Entry 7Z4A (electron microscopy, 4.60 A resolution (low resolution: residue-level contacts below are approximate; hydrogen-bond / salt-bridge calls are withheld)); this record covers chains A and N of the 25 polymer chains in the assembly.

== Chain A (and N) ==
Protein: Adaptor protein
Source organism: Escherichia phage vB_EcoP_SU10
Notes: chain N of this document is another copy of the same molecule, construct and numbering; everything in this record applies to it too
UniProtKB: A0A0B4N231 (A0A0B4N231_9CAUD); residues 1-250 here = UniProt positions 1-250
Chain sequence (250 residues; numbered 1 to 250; the number before each row is that of its first residue):
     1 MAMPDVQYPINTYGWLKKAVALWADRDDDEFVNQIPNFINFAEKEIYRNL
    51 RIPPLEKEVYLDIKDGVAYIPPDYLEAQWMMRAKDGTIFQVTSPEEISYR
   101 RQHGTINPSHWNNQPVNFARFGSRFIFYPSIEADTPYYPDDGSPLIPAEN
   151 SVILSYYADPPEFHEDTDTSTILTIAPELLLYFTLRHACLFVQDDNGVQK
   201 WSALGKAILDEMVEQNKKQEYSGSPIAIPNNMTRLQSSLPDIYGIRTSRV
Disordered / not traced: 1-2, 105-112, 238-250 (chain N: 1-2, 105-112, 239-250)

== Interface between chain A and chain N ==
Pairs across the interface (66; chain A residue first):
  Asp5(A) - Asn33(N)
  Val6(A) - Gln34(N)
  Gln7(A) - Asn37(N)
  Tyr8(A) - Pro36(N)
  Tyr8(A) - Asn37(N)
  Tyr8(A) - Asn40(N)
  Tyr8(A) - Glu162(N)
  Tyr8(A) - Phe163(N)
  Ile10(A) - Asn37(N)
  Leu22(A) - Glu30(N)
  Leu22(A) - Gln34(N)
  Leu22(A) - Phe191(N)
  Trp23(A) - Phe38(N)
  Trp23(A) - Phe41(N)
  Trp23(A) - Phe191(N)
  Asp25(A) - Glu30(N)
  Trp79(A) - Phe121(N)
  Trp79(A) - Gly122(N)
  Met81(A) - Phe121(N)
  Asp85(A) - Arg101(N)
  Gly86(A) - Ser98(N)
  Gly86(A) - Arg101(N)
  Thr87(A) - Ser98(N)
  Ile88(A) - Pro94(N)
  Ile88(A) - Glu95(N)
  Ile88(A) - Ser98(N)
  Thr174(A) - Lys44(N)
  Ile175(A) - Lys44(N)
  Ile175(A) - Arg48(N)
  Ala176(A) - Arg48(N)
  Pro177(A) - Phe41(N)
  Pro177(A) - Lys44(N)
  Glu178(A) - Phe41(N)
  Glu178(A) - Lys44(N)
  Glu178(A) - Arg48(N)
  Glu178(A) - His187(N)
  Tyr182(A) - His187(N)
  Trp201(A) - Leu190(N)
  Leu204(A) - Arg186(N)
  Leu204(A) - Leu190(N)
  Ile208(A) - Arg48(N)
  Glu211(A) - Glu45(N)
  Glu211(A) - Arg48(N)
  Glu211(A) - Asn49(N)
  Met212(A) - Arg48(N)
  Glu214(A) - Asn49(N)
  Gln215(A) - Arg48(N)
  Gln215(A) - Asn49(N)
  Gln215(A) - Arg51(N)
  Gln215(A) - Leu75(N)
  Lys218(A) - Asn49(N)
  Lys218(A) - Arg51(N)
  Lys218(A) - Glu76(N)
  Gln219(A) - Tyr74(N)
  Gln219(A) - Leu75(N)
  Gln219(A) - Arg120(N)
  Glu220(A) - Arg120(N)
  Tyr221(A) - Val91(N)
  Tyr221(A) - Thr92(N)
  Tyr221(A) - Ser93(N)
  Tyr221(A) - Pro94(N)
  Ser224(A) - Gln90(N)
  Asn230(A) - Glu96(N)
  Met232(A) - Glu96(N)
  Met232(A) - Tyr99(N)
  Leu235(A) - His103(N)
Other interface residues (no listed pair), chain A (45 interface residues in all): Met3, Pro53, Glu56, Leu181, Lys200, Ser222, Gly223, Asn231, Thr233, Arg234
Other interface residues (no listed pair), chain N (40 interface residues in all): Glu43, Phe89, Gln102, Gln199

== Summary ==
45 residues of chain A and 40 residues of chain N are in contact.
Chain A and chain N are both Adaptor protein (Escherichia phage vB_EcoP_SU10); the structure, Bacteriophage
SU10 tail and bottom part of the capsid (C1), was determined by electron microscopy (same publication as 7Z47
and 7Z4F).
